PDB entry 8SK2 | X-ray diffraction, 1.30 A resolution | chain A

# Chain A
Molecule: Metallo-beta-lactamase type 2
Source organism: Klebsiella pneumoniae
Notes: EC 3.5.2.6
UniProtKB: C7C422 (BLAN1_KLEPN); residues 2-270 here = UniProt positions 2-270
Chain sequence (269 residues; numbered 2 to 270; the number before each row is that of its first residue):
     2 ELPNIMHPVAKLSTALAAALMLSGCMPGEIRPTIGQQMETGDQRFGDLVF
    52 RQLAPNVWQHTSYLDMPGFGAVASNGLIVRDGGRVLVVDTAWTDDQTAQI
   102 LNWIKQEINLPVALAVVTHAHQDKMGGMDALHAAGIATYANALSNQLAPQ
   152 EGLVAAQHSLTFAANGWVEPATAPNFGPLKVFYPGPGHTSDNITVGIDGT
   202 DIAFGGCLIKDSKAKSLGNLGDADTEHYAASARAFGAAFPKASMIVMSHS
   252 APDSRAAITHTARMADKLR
Unresolved in the structure: 2-41
Sequence notes: engineered mutation Leu154 (Met in C7C422)
Ion coordination: Zn2+ site 1: His120, His122, His189; Zn2+ site 2: Asp124, Cys208, His250
From the paper describing this entry:
  - Zn2+ coordination: His120, His122, Asp124, His189, Cys208, His250
  - conformationally variable residues (loop rearrangement): Ala55 to Val58

# Summary
The Zn2+ site 1 is built by His120, His122 and His189. Asp124, Cys208 and His250 coordinate Zn2+ site 2. From
the paper: Zn2+ coordination by His120, His122 and Asp124 among others; conformational variability at Ala55.
Chain A is Metallo-beta-lactamase type 2 (Klebsiella pneumoniae); the structure, X-ray structure of the NDM-4
beta-lactamase from Klebsiella pneumonia, apo form, was determined by X-ray diffraction together with 8SKO and
8SKP from the same study.
